6XLJ - chains F and T of the 11 polymer chains in the assembly; structure by electron microscopy, 2.70 A resolution.

Chain F:
Name: RNA polymerase sigma factor RpoD
Source organism: Escherichia coli O157:H7
UniProt: P00579 (RPOD_ECOLI); residue numbers follow UniProt; this construct covers 1-613
Sequence (613 residues; numbered 1 to 613; the number before each row is that of its first residue):
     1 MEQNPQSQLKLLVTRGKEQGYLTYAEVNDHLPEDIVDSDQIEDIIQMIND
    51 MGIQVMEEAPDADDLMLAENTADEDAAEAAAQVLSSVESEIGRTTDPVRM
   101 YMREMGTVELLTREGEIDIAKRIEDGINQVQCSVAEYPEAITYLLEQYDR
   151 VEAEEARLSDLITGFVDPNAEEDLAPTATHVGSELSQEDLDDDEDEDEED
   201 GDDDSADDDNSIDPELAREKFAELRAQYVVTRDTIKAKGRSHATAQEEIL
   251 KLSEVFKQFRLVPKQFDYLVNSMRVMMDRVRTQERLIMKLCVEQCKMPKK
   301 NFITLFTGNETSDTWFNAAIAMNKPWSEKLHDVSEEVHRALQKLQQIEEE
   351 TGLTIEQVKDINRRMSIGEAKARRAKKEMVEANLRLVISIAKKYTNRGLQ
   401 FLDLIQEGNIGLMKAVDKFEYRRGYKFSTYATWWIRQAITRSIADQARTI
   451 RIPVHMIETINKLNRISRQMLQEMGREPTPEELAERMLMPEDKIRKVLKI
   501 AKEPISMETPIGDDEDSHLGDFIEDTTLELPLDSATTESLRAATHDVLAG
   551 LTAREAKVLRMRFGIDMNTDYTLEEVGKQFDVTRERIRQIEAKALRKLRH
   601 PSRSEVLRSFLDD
Not modelled in the structure: 1-88, 168-211, 237-241
Small-molecule neighbours: chapso (1N7): Ile505, Ile511, Leu519, Phe522
Swiss-Prot annotation at these positions:
  - DNA-binding region: Leu573 to Ala592 (H-T-H motif)
  - region: Arg584 to Arg599 (Interaction with anti-sigma factors)
  - motif: Asp403 to Gln406 (Interaction with polymerase core subunit RpoC)
  - site: Arg562 (Interaction with anti-sigma factors)
  - mutagenesis: Ala553 (A553D: Disrupts the interaction with Escherichia phage lambda antitermination protein Q), Arg596 (R596D/E: 2-fold reduction in activation of class II Crp-dependent promoters)

Chain T:
Molecule: synthetic template strand DNA
Sequence (54 nucleotides; each row starts with the number of its first residue):
     1 CGCCGCGTCAGACTGCACACAATCTAAACCCTCCCCTTAGGGGAGGGTCA
    51 AGGC

How chain F and chain T interact:
Pairs across the interface - 26 pairs, chain F then chain T:
  Asn396(F) - DC24(T)  base contact
  Arg397(F) - DC24(T)  sugar contact
  Arg397(F) - DT25(T)  salt bridge to the phosphate
  Glu458(F) - DA27(T)  base contact
  Asn461(F) - DT25(T)  phosphate contact
  Arg468(F) - DC24(T)  salt bridge to the phosphate
  Arg468(F) - DT25(T)  hydrogen bond to the base
  Thr509(F) - DA21(T)  phosphate contact
  Pro510(F) - DC20(T)  phosphate contact
  Ile511(F) - DA19(T)  base contact
  Ile511(F) - DC20(T)  phosphate contact
  Gly512(F) - DC18(T)  base contact
  Gly512(F) - DC20(T)  hydrogen bond to the phosphate
  Asp513(F) - DC20(T)  phosphate contact
  Asp514(F) - DA17(T)  base contact
  Asp514(F) - DC18(T)  base contact
  Arg562(F) - DG47(T)  salt bridge to the phosphate
  Thr572(F) - DG46(T)  phosphate contact
  Thr572(F) - DG47(T)  phosphate contact
  Leu573(F) - DG47(T)  hydrogen bond to the phosphate
  Arg584(F) - DG47(T)  hydrogen bond to the base
  Arg584(F) - DT48(T)  base contact
  Glu585(F) - DT48(T)  base contact
  Glu585(F) - DC49(T)  hydrogen bond to the base
  Arg588(F) - DT48(T)  salt bridge to the phosphate
  Arg588(F) - DC49(T)  salt bridge to the phosphate
Also at the interface, not in a pair above, chain F (26 interface residues in all): Tyr394, Trp433, Gln437, Thr440, Asn464, Arg465, Ile505, Phe522, Gln589
Also at the interface, not in a pair above, chain T (15 interface residues in all): DA26, DA50, DA51

In short:
26 residues of chain F face 15 of chain T across their interface; the contacts include 5 hydrogen bonds and 5
salt bridges. Polar contacts include Arg468(F)-DT25(T), Arg584(F)-DG47(T) and Glu585(F)-DC49(T). Chain F binds
chapso. UniProt lists 2 mutagenesis sites on chain F.
Chain F is RNA polymerase sigma factor RpoD (Escherichia coli O157:H7) and chain T is synthetic template
strand DNA; the structure, Cryo-EM structure of EcmrR-RNAP-promoter initial transcribing complex with 4-nt RNA
transcript (EcmrR-RPitc-4nt), was determined by electron microscopy (same publication as 6XL5, 6XL6, 6XL9,
6XLA, 6XLK, 6XLL, 6XLM and 6XLN).
